Entry 8XFZ (X-ray diffraction, 2.32 A resolution); this record covers chains A and B of the 3 polymer chains in the assembly.

[Chain A]
Molecule: HLA class I heavy chain
Source organism: Homo sapiens
Reference sequence: Q5SPM2 (Q5SPM2_HUMAN); residues 1-274 here correspond to UniProt positions 25-298 (UniProt number = residue number + 24)
Sequence (274 residues; each row starts with the number of its first residue):
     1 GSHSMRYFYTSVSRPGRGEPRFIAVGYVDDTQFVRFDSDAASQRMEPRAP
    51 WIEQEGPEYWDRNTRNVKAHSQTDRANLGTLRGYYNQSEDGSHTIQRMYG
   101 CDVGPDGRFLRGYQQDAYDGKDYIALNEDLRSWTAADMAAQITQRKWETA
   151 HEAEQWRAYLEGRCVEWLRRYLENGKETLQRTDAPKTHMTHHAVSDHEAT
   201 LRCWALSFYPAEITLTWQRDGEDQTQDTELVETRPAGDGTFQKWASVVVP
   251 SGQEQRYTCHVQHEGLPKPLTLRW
Disulfides: Cys-101/Cys-164, Cys-203/Cys-259
Reported in the primary citation:
  - conformationally variable residues (side-chain flip): Arg-62

[Chain B]
Molecule: Beta-2-microglobulin
Source organism: Homo sapiens
Reference sequence: P61769 (B2MG_HUMAN); residues 1-99 here correspond to UniProt positions 21-119 (UniProt number = residue number + 20)
Sequence (99 residues; row label = number of the first residue in the row):
     1 IQRTPKIQVYSRHPAENGKSNFLNCYVSGFHPSDIEVDLLKNGERIEKVE
    51 HSDLSFSKDWSFYLLYYTEFTPTEKDEYACRVNHVTLSQPKIVKWDRDM
Disulfides: Cys-25/Cys-80
UniProt features mapped onto this chain:
  - modified residue: Gln-2 (Pyrrolidone carboxylic acid)
  - glycosylation: Ile-1 (N-linked (Glc) (glycation) isoleucine), Lys-19 (N-linked (Glc) (glycation) lysine), Lys-41 (N-linked (Glc) (glycation) lysine), Lys-48 (N-linked (Glc) (glycation) lysine), Lys-58 (N-linked (Glc) (glycation) lysine), Lys-91 (N-linked (Glc) (glycation) lysine), Lys-94 (N-linked (Glc) (glycation) lysine)

[Interface between chain A and chain B]
Pairs across the interface - 49 pairs, chain A then chain B:
  Phe-8(A) with Ser-55(B); Phe-56(B), hydrophobic
  Tyr-9(A) with Phe-56(B)
  Thr-10(A) with Leu-54(B); Phe-56(B); Phe-62(B)
  Ile-23(A) with Leu-54(B), hydrophobic
  Val-25(A) with Asp-53(B); Leu-54(B); Ser-55(B)
  Tyr-27(A) with Ser-55(B); Tyr-63(B), hydrogen bond
  Gln-32(A) with Asp-53(B), hydrogen bond
  Arg-35(A) with Asp-53(B), salt bridge
  Arg-48(A) with Asp-53(B), salt bridge
  Gln-96(A) with His-31(B), hydrogen bond; Phe-56(B); Trp-60(B), hydrogen bond (side chain-backbone); Phe-62(B)
  Arg-97(A) with Phe-56(B)
  Gln-115(A) with Trp-60(B)
  Asp-116(A) with Trp-60(B)
  Ala-117(A) with Trp-60(B), hydrophobic
  Asp-119(A) with His-31(B)
  Gly-120(A) with His-31(B); Trp-60(B)
  Asp-122(A) with Trp-60(B), hydrogen bond
  His-192(A) with Asp-98(B)
  Arg-202(A) with Asp-98(B), hydrogen bond (side chain-backbone); Met-99(B)
  Trp-204(A) with Asp-98(B); Met-99(B)
  Val-231(A) with Gln-8(B)
  Glu-232(A) with Gln-8(B), hydrogen bond (backbone-side chain)
  Thr-233(A) with Tyr-26(B)
  Arg-234(A) with Gln-8(B), hydrogen bond; Tyr-10(B); Tyr-26(B); Met-99(B), hydrogen bond (side chain-backbone)
  Pro-235(A) with Tyr-10(B), hydrogen bond (backbone-side chain); Asn-24(B); Tyr-26(B)
  Ala-236(A) with Arg-12(B), hydrogen bond (backbone-side chain); Asn-24(B), hydrogen bond (backbone-side chain)
  Gly-237(A) with Arg-12(B), hydrogen bond (backbone-side chain)
  Gln-242(A) with Tyr-10(B); Ser-11(B), hydrogen bond (side chain-backbone); Arg-12(B), hydrogen bond (side chain-backbone)
  Trp-244(A) with Met-99(B), hydrogen bond (side chain-backbone)
Also at the interface, not in a pair above, chain A (34 interface residues in all): Val-12, Thr-94, Met-98, Leu-206, Asp-238
Also at the interface, not in a pair above, chain B (22 interface residues in all): Lys-6, His-13, Pro-14, Ser-28, Ser-33, Leu-65

[Overview]
The interface between chain A and chain B involves 34 residues on one side and 22 on the other, with 16
hydrogen bonds and 2 salt bridges. Polar pairs include Arg-35(A)/Asp-53(B), Arg-48(A)/Asp-53(B) and
Tyr-27(A)/Tyr-63(B). From the paper: conformational variability at Arg-62(A).
Here chain A is HLA class I heavy chain and chain B is Beta-2-microglobulin, both from Homo sapiens. Entry
8XFZ (The structure of HLA-A/L1-2) was determined by X-ray diffraction (same publication as 8XES, 8XG2, 8XKC
and 8XKE).
